Entry 8TNU (electron microscopy, 3.36 A resolution); this record covers chains H and Y of the 12 polymer chains in the assembly.

Chain H:
Molecule: TRNM-b*01 heavy chain
Source organism: Macaca mulatta
Amino-acid sequence (226 residues; numbered 2 to 227; the number before each row is that of its first residue):
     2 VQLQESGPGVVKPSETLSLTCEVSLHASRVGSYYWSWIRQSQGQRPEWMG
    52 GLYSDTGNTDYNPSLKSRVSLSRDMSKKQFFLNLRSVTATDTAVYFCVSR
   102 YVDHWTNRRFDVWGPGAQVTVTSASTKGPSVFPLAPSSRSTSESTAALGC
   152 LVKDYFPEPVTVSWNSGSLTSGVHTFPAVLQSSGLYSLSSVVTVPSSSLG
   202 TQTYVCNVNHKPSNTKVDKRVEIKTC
Disulfides: Cys22-Cys98, Cys151-Cys207

Chain Y:
Molecule: Transmembrane protein gp41
Source organism: Human immunodeficiency virus 1
Reference sequence: Q2N0S5 (Q2N0S5_9HIV1); residues 512-664 here correspond to UniProt positions 509-661 (UniProt number = residue number - 3)
Amino-acid sequence (153 residues; numbered 512 to 664; the number before each row is that of its first residue):
   512 AVGIGAVFLGFLGAAGSTMGAASMTLTVQARNLLSGIVQQQSNLLRAPEA
   562 QQHLLKLTVWGIKQLQARVLAVERYLRDQQLLGIWGCSGKLICCTNVPWN
   612 SSWSNRNLSEIWDNMTWLQWDKEISNYTQIIYGLLEESQNQQEKNEQDLL
   662 ALD
Not modelled in the structure: 546-567, 664
Disulfides: Cys598-Cys604
Glycans and other covalent adducts: N-acetylglucosamine (NAG) linked to Asn611, Asn618, Asn637
Differences from the reference sequence: conflict Pro559 (Ile556 in Q2N0S5), Cys605 (Thr602 in Q2N0S5)
Ligand contacts: N-acetylglucosamine (NAG; 2-acetamido-2-deoxy-beta-D-glucopyranose): Ala512, Val513, Ile515

How chain H and chain Y interact:
Pairs across the interface - 34 pairs, chain H then chain Y:
  Ser29(H) - Leu520(Y)
  Ser29(H) - Gly521(Y)  hydrogen bond (backbone-backbone)
  Ser29(H) - Gly524(Y)
  Arg30(H) - Phe519(Y)
  Arg30(H) - Leu520(Y)
  Val31(H) - Val518(Y)
  Val31(H) - Phe519(Y)  hydrogen bond (backbone-backbone)
  Val31(H) - Leu520(Y)
  Val31(H) - Gly521(Y)
  Gly32(H) - Ala517(Y)
  Gly32(H) - Val518(Y)
  Ser33(H) - Gly516(Y)
  Ser33(H) - Ala517(Y)  hydrogen bond (backbone-backbone)
  Ser33(H) - Val518(Y)
  Tyr34(H) - Val518(Y)  hydrophobic
  Tyr35(H) - Gly514(Y)
  Tyr54(H) - Val513(Y)
  Tyr54(H) - Ile515(Y)
  Arg101(H) - Gly514(Y)  hydrogen bond (side chain-backbone)
  Arg101(H) - Ile515(Y)
  Arg101(H) - Gly516(Y)
  Tyr102(H) - Gly516(Y)
  Tyr102(H) - Val518(Y)  hydrophobic
  Val103(H) - Ile515(Y)  hydrophobic
  Val103(H) - Gly516(Y)  hydrogen bond (backbone-backbone)
  Val103(H) - Ala517(Y)
  Val103(H) - Val518(Y)  hydrogen bond (backbone-backbone)
  Asp104(H) - Val518(Y)
  His105(H) - Ala517(Y)
  His105(H) - Val518(Y)  hydrogen bond (backbone-backbone)
  His105(H) - Phe519(Y)
  Trp106(H) - Leu520(Y)
  Trp106(H) - Met535(Y)
  Arg110(H) - Ile515(Y)
Other interface residues (no listed pair), chain Y (14 interface residues in all): Ser528, Ala532, Thr536

Summary:
The interface between chain H and chain Y involves 15 residues on one side and 14 on the other; the contacts
include 7 hydrogen bonds. Polar pairs include Arg101(H)-Gly514(Y), Ser29(H)-Gly521(Y) and Val31(H)-Phe519(Y).
Bound to chain Y: N-acetylglucosamine.
Chain H is TRNM-b*01 heavy chain (Macaca mulatta) and chain Y is Transmembrane protein gp41 (Human
immunodeficiency virus 1); the structure, Cryo-EM structure of TRNM-b*01 Fab in complex with HIV-1 Env trimer
BG505.DS SOSIP, was determined by electron microscopy (same publication as 8TDX, 8TE7, 8TJR, 8TJS, 8TKC, 8TL2
and 5 further entries).
